Entry 5H64 (electron microscopy, 4.40 A resolution (low resolution: residue-level contacts below are approximate; hydrogen-bond / salt-bridge calls are withheld)); this record covers chains A and C of the 6 polymer chains in the assembly.

# Chain A
Molecule: Serine/threonine-protein kinase mTOR
Organism: Homo sapiens
Notes: EC 2.7.11.1
UniProt: P42345 (MTOR_HUMAN); numbering as in UniProt (aligned over 1-2549)
Chain sequence (2549 residues; each row starts with the number of its first residue):
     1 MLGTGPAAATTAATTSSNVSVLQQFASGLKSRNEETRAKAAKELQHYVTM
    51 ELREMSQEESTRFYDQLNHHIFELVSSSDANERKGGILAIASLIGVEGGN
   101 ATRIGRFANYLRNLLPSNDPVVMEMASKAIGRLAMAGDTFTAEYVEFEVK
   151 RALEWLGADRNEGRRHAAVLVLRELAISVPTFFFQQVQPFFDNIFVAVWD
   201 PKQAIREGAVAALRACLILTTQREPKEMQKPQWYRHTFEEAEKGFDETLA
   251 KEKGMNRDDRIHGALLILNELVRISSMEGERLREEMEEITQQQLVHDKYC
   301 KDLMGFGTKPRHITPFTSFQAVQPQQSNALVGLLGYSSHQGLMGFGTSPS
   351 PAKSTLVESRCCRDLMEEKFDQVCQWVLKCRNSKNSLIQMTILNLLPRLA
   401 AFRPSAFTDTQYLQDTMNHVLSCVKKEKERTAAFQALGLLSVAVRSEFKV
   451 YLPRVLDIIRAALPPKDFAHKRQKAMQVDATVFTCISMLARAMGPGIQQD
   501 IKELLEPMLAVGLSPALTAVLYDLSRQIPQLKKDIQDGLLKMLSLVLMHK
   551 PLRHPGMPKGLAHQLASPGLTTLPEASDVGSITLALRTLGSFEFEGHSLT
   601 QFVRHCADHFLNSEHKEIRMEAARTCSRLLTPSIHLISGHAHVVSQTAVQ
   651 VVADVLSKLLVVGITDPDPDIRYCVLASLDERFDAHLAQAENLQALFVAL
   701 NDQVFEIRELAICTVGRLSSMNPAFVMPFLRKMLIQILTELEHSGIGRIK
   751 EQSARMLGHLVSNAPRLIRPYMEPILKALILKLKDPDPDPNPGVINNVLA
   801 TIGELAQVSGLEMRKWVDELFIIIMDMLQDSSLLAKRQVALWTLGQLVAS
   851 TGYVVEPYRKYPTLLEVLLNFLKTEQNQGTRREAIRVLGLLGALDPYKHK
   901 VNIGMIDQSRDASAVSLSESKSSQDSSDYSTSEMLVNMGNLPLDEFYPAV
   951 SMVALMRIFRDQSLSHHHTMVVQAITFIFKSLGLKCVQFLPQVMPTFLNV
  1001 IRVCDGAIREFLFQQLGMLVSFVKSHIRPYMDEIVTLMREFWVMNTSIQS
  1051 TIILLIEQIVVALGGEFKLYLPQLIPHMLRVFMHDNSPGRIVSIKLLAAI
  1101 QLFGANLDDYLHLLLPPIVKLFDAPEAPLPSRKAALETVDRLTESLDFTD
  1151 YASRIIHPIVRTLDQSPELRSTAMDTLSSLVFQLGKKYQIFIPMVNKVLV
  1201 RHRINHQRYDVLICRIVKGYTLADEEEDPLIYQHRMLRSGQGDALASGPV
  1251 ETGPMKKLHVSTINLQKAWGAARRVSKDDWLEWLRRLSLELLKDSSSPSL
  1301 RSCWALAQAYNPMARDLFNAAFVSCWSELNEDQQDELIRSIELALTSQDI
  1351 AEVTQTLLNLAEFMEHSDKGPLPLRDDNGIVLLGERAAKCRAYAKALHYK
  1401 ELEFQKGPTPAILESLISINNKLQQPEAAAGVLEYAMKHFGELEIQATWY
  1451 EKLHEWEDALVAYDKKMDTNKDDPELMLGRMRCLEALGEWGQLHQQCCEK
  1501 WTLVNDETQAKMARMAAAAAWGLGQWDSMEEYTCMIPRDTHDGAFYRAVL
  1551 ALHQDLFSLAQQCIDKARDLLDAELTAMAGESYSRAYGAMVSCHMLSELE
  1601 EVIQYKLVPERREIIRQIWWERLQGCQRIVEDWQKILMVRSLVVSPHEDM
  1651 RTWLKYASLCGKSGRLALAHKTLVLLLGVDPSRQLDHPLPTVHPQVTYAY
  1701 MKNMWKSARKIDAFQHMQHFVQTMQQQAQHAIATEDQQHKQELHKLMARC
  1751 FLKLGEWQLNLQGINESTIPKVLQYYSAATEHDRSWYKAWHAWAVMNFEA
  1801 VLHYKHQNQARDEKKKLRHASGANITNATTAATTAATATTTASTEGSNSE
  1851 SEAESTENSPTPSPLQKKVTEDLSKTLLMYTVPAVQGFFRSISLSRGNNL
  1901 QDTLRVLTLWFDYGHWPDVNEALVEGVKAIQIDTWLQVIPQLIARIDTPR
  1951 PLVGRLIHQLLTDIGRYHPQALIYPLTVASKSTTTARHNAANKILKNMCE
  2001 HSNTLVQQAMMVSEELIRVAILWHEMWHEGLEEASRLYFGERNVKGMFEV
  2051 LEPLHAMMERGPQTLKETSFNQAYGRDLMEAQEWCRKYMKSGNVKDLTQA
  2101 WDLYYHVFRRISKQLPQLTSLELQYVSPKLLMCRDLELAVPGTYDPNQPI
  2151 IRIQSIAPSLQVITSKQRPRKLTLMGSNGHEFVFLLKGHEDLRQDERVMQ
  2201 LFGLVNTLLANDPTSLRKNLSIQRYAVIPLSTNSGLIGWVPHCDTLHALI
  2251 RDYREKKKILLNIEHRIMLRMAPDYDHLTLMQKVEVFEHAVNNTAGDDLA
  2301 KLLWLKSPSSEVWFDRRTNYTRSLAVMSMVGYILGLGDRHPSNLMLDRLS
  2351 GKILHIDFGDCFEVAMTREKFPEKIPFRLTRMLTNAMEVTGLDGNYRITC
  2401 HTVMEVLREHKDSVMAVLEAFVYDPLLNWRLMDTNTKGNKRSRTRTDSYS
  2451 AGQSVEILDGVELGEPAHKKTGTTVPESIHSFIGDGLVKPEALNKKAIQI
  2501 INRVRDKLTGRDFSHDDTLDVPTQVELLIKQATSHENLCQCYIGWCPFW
Unresolved in the structure: 1-209, 426-519, 928-933, 1223-1254, 1815-1866, 2437-2491
Curated features (UniProtKB/Swiss-Prot):
  - region: Val-2162 to Arg-2168 (G-loop), Lys-2258 to Gly-2296 (Interaction with MLST8), Gly-2335 to Asn-2343 (Catalytic loop), His-2355 to Thr-2380 (Activation loop)
  - binding site (1D-myo-inositol hexakisphosphate): Lys-1662, Lys-1702, Arg-1749
  - binding site (ATP): Ser-2165, Gln-2167, Leu-2185, Lys-2187, Glu-2190, Tyr-2225, Gly-2238, Trp-2239, Val-2240, Thr-2245, Met-2345, Ile-2356
  - binding site (Mg(2+)): Asn-2343, Asp-2357
  - modified residue: Met-1 (N-acetylmethionine), Ser-567 (Phosphoserine), Thr-1162 (Phosphothreonine), Lys-1218 (N6-acetyllysine), Ser-1261 (Phosphoserine), Ser-2159 (Phosphoserine), Thr-2164 (Phosphothreonine), Thr-2173 (Phosphothreonine), Thr-2446 (Phosphothreonine), Ser-2448 (Phosphoserine), Ser-2478 (Phosphoserine), Ser-2481 (Phosphoserine)
  - cross-link: Lys-2066 (Glycyl lysine isopeptide (Lys-Gly) (interchain with G-Cter in ubiquitin))
  - natural variant: Ala-8 (A8S: In a lung large cell carcinoma sample), Met-135 (M135T: In a metastatic melanoma sample), Arg-624 (R624H: In FCORD2; uncertain significance), Asp-1376 (D1376E: Found in a patient with focal epilepsy; uncertain significance), Tyr-1450 (Y1450D: In FCORD2), Trp-1456 (W1456G: In FCORD2), Ala-1459 (A1459D: In FCORD2; A1459S: In FCORD2; uncertain significance), Leu-1460 (L1460P: In FCORD2), Cys-1483 (C1483R: In FCORD2), Trp-1490 (W1490R: In SKS), Met-1595 (M1595I: In SKS), Arg-1709 (R1709H: In FCORD2; uncertain significance), 13 further natural variant entries in UniProt
  - mutagenesis: Lys-2066 (K2066R: Complete loss ubiquitination by the SCF(FBXO22) complex), Ser-2159 (S2159A: Reduces mTORC1-associated S-2481 autophosphorylation; when associated with A-2164. Reduced activity of the mTORC1 complex; S2159D: Mimics phosphorylation ...), Thr-2164 (T2164A: Reduces mTORC1-associated S-2481 autophosphorylation; when associated with A-2159; T2164E: Stronger phosphorylation of RPS6KB1; when associated with D-2159), Thr-2173 (T2173A: Increased mTOR kinase activity), His-2340 (H2340A: Barely detectable kinase activity), Asp-2357 (D2357E: Kinase-dead mutant, loss of interaction with TM4SF5 and loss of lysosome membrane localization; when associated with I-2364), Val-2364 (V2364I: Kinase-dead mutant, loss of interaction with TM4SF5 and loss of lysosome membrane localization; when associated with E-2357)

# Chain C
Molecule: Target of rapamycin complex subunit LST8
Organism: Homo sapiens
UniProt: Q9BVC4 (LST8_HUMAN); numbering as in UniProt (aligned over 1-326)
Chain sequence (326 residues; each row starts with the number of its first residue):
     1 MNTSPGTVGSDPVILATAGYDHTVRFWQAHSGICTRTVQHQDSQVNALEV
    51 TPDRSMIAAAGYQHIRMYDLNSNNPNPIISYDGVNKNIASVGFHEDGRWM
   101 YTGGEDCTARIWDLRSRNLQCQRIFQVNAPINCVCLHPNQAELIVGDQSG
   151 AIHIWDLKTDHNEQLIPEPEVSITSAHIDPDASYMAAVNSTGNCYVWNLT
   201 GGIGDEVTQLIPKTKIPAHTRYALQCRFSPDSTLLATCSADQTCKIWRTS
   251 NFSLMTELSIKSGNPGESSRGWMWGCAFSGDSQYIVTASSDNLARLWCVE
   301 TGEIKREYGGHQKAVVCLAFNDSVLG
Unresolved in the structure: 1-7, 325-326

# Interface between chain A and chain C
Pairs across the interface (34; chain A residue first):
  Met-2271(A) with Tyr-20(C); Lys-313(C)
  Ala-2272(A) with Tyr-20(C)
  Pro-2273(A) with Lys-313(C)
  Asp-2274(A) with Tyr-20(C); His-22(C); Ser-43(C); Gln-44(C)
  His-2277(A) with Asp-42(C); Ser-43(C); Gln-44(C); Tyr-62(C); Asn-87(C)
  Leu-2278(A) with Tyr-20(C); Gln-44(C); Glu-105(C)
  Thr-2279(A) with Gln-44(C)
  Leu-2280(A) with Gln-148(C)
  Met-2281(A) with Tyr-222(C); Leu-224(C); Ala-240(C); Trp-272(C)
  Gln-2282(A) with Gln-44(C); Val-316(C)
  Glu-2285(A) with Ser-269(C); Trp-272(C); Trp-274(C); Ser-290(C)
  Val-2286(A) with Tyr-20(C)
  Glu-2288(A) with Arg-221(C); Trp-272(C)
  His-2289(A) with Ser-268(C); Ser-269(C)
  Glu-2536(A) with Tyr-222(C)
Other interface residues (no listed pair), chain A (17 interface residues in all): Asp-2276, Asn-2292
Other interface residues (no listed pair), chain C (21 interface residues in all): Asn-46

# Summary
Chain A and chain C form an interface of 17 and 21 residues respectively. UniProt lists 3 residues binding
1D-myo-inositol hexakisphosphate, 12 ATP-binding residues, Mg2+-binding residues Asn-2343(A) and Asp-2357(A)
and 7 mutagenesis sites on chain A.
Here chain A is Serine/threonine-protein kinase mTOR and chain C is Target of rapamycin complex subunit LST8,
both from Homo sapiens. Entry 5H64 (Cryo-EM structure of mTORC1) was determined by electron microscopy.
